Entry 8K3Z (electron microscopy, 2.81 A resolution); this record covers chains C and S of the 6 polymer chains in the assembly.

# Chain C
Protein: Guanine nucleotide-binding protein G(i) subunit alpha-1
From: Homo sapiens
UniProt: P63096 (GNAI1_HUMAN); residue numbers follow UniProt; this construct covers 1-354
Amino-acid sequence (354 residues; numbered 1 to 354; the number before each row is that of its first residue):
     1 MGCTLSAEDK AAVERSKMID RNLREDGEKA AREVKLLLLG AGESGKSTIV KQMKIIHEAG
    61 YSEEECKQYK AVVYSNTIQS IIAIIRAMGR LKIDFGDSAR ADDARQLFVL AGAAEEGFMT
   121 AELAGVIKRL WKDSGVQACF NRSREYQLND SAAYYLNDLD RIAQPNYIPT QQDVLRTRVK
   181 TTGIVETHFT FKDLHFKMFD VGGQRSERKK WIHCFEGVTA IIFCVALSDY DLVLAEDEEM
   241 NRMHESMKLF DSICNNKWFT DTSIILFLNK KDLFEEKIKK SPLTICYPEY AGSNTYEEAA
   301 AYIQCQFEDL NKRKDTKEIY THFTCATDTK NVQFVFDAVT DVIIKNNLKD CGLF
Not modelled in the structure: 59-179
Swiss-Prot annotation at these positions:
  - region: Lys-35 to Thr-48 (G1 motif), Asp-173 to Thr-181 (G2 motif), Phe-196 to Arg-205 (G3 motif), Ile-265 to Asp-272 (G4 motif), Thr-324 to Thr-329 (G5 motif)
  - binding site (GTP): Glu-43 to Thr-48, Ser-151, Leu-175 to Thr-181, Asp-200 to Gln-204, Asn-269 to Asp-272, Ala-326
  - binding site (Mg(2+)): Ser-47, Thr-181
  - modified residue: Arg-178 (ADP-ribosylarginine), Gln-204 (Deamidated glutamine), Cys-351 (ADP-ribosylcysteine)
  - lipidation: Gly-2 (N-myristoyl glycine), Cys-3 (S-palmitoyl cysteine)

# Chain S
Protein: scFv16
From: Vicugna pacos
Notes: antibody fragment or engineered binder
Amino-acid sequence (247 residues; numbered 1 to 247; the number before each row is that of its first residue):
     1 DVQLVESGGG LVQPGGSRKL SCSASGFAFS SFGMHWVRQA PEKGLEWVAY ISSGSGTIYY
    61 ADTVKGRFTI SRDDPKNTLF LQMTSLRSED TAMYYCVRSI YYYGSSPFDF WGQGTTLTVS
   121 SGGGGSGGGG SGGGGSDIVM TQATSSVPVT PGESVSISCR SSKSLLHSNG NTYLYWFLQR
   181 PGQSPQLLIY RMSNLASGVP DRFSGSGSGT AFTLTISRLE AEDVGVYYCM QHLEYPLTFG
   241 AGTKLEL
Not modelled in the structure: 122-135
Cystine bridges: Cys-22/Cys-96, Cys-159/Cys-229

# How chain C and chain S interact
Residue-residue contacts (21; chain C residue first):
  Thr-4(C) / His-167(S)  hydrogen bond (backbone-side chain)
  Ser-6(C) / His-167(S)
  Ser-6(C) / Asn-169(S)
  Ser-6(C) / Tyr-173(S)  hydrogen bond
  Ala-7(C) / Tyr-235(S)  hydrophobic
  Glu-8(C) / Tyr-173(S)
  Glu-8(C) / Tyr-175(S)  hydrogen bond
  Glu-8(C) / Arg-191(S)  salt bridge
  Glu-8(C) / His-232(S)
  Asp-9(C) / Asn-169(S)  hydrogen bond
  Asp-9(C) / Tyr-173(S)
  Ala-11(C) / Tyr-101(S)  hydrophobic
  Ala-12(C) / Tyr-101(S)
  Glu-14(C) / Ser-52(S)
  Glu-14(C) / Ser-53(S)
  Glu-14(C) / Gly-56(S)
  Glu-14(C) / Thr-57(S)  hydrogen bond
  Arg-15(C) / Ile-100(S)
  Arg-15(C) / Tyr-101(S)
  Arg-15(C) / Tyr-102(S)
  Met-18(C) / Ser-53(S)
Other interface residues (no listed pair), chain C (11 interface residues in all): Leu-5
Other interface residues (no listed pair), chain S (17 interface residues in all): Gly-54, Pro-107, Leu-233

# Summary
11 residues of chain C and 17 residues of chain S are in contact, with 5 hydrogen bonds and 1 salt bridge.
Polar contacts include Glu-8(C)/Arg-191(S), Thr-4(C)/His-167(S) and Ser-6(C)/Tyr-173(S). From UniProt: 24
GTP-binding residues and Mg2+-binding residues Ser-47(C) and Thr-181(C) on chain C.
Here chain C is Guanine nucleotide-binding protein G(i) subunit alpha-1 (Homo sapiens) and chain S is scFv16
(Vicugna pacos). Entry 8K3Z (Cryo-EM structure of CXCR4 in complex with CXCL12) was determined by electron
microscopy.
